8OGG - chain A; structure by X-ray diffraction, 1.76 A resolution.

[Chain A]
Protein: Putative iron ABC transporter, substrate binding protein
Source organism: Prochlorococcus marinus subsp. pastoris str. CCMP1986
UniProt: Q7V0T9 (Q7V0T9_PROMP); residues 1-314 here correspond to UniProt positions 27-340 (UniProt number = residue number + 26)
Chain sequence (314 residues; numbered 1 to 314; the number before each row is that of its first residue):
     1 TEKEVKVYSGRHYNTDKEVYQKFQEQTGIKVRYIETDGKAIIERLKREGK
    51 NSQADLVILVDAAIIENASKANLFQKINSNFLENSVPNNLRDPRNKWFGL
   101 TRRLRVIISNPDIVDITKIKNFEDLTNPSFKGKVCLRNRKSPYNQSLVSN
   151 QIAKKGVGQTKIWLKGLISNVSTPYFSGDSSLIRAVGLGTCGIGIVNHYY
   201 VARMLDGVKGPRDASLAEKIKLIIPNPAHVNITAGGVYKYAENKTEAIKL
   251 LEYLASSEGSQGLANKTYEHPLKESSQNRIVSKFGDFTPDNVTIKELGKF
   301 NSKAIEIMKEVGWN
Not modelled in the structure: 1-2
Cystine bridges: Cys135-Cys191
Ion coordination: Fe ion: Tyr13, Tyr143, Tyr199, Tyr200

[In short]
Tyr13, Tyr143, Tyr199 and Tyr200 form the Fe ion site.
Chain A is Putative iron ABC transporter, substrate binding protein (Prochlorococcus marinus subsp. pastoris
str. CCMP1986); the structure, Crystal structure of FutA after an accumulated dose of 5 kGy, was determined by
X-ray diffraction (same publication as 8OEI and 8OEM).
